Entry 8J0K (X-ray diffraction, 2.10 A resolution); this record covers chains B and C of the 4 polymer chains in the assembly.

# Chain B
Protein: Transcription factor AP-2-alpha
From: Homo sapiens
Reference sequence: P05549 (AP2A_HUMAN); residue numbers follow UniProt; this construct covers 202-420
Sequence (219 residues; row label = number of the first residue in the row):
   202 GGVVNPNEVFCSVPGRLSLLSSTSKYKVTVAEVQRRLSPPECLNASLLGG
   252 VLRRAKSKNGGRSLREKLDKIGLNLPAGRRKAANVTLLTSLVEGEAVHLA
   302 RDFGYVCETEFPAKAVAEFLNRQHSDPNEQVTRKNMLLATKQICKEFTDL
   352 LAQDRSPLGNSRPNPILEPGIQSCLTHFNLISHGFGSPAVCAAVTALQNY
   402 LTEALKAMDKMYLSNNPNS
Not modelled in the structure: 202-203, 413-420
Ligand contacts: guanidine-3-propanol (PG3): Ala301, Arg302, Gly305, Glu309, Pro389, Cys392, Ala393, Thr396
Curated features (UniProtKB/Swiss-Prot):
  - modified residue: Ser239 (Phosphoserine)
  - natural variant: Leu249 (L249P: In BOFS), Arg254 (R254G: In BOFS), Arg255 (R255G: In BOFS), Gly262 (G262E: In BOFS)
  - mutagenesis: Ser239 (S239A: No phosphorylation)
Reported in the primary citation:
  - binding site for the 13-nt DNA strand: Arg217, Ser222, Lys226, Arg254, Arg255, Ala256, Lys257, Ser258, Lys259, Asn260
  - binding site for the 13-nt DNA strand (chain C): Arg254, Lys257
  - specificity-determining residues: Ser222, Ser247, Lys257
  - mutagenesis - S222A, K226A (35-fold): decreased binding to the 13-nt DNA strand
  - mutagenesis - R254A, K257A: abolished binding to the 13-nt DNA strand
  - disease-associated variants - R217S: abolished binding to the 13-nt DNA strand
  - disease-associated variants - R254W, R255G, G262E (7-fold): decreased binding to the 13-nt DNA strand
  - disease-associated variants - V214D, L218P, R236P, S239P, L249P: decreased expression
  - disease-associated variants - V214D, R217S, L218P, R236P, S239P, L249P: decreased stability
  - mutagenesis - V307D, F379D, V391D, L398D: decreased stability

# Chain C
Molecule: 13-nt DNA strand
Sequence (13 nucleotides; row label = number of the first residue in the row):
     1 CTGCCTCGGGCAC

# Chain B / chain C interface
Contacting residue pairs (11; chain B residue first):
  Ser222(B) with DG10(C), hydrogen bond to the phosphate; DC11(C), base contact
  Lys226(B) with DG10(C), phosphate contact; DC11(C), salt bridge to the phosphate
  Lys257(B) with DG3(C), hydrogen bond to the base; DC4(C), hydrogen bond to the base
  Ser258(B) with DG3(C), sugar contact
  Lys259(B) with DG3(C), salt bridge to the phosphate; DC4(C), phosphate contact
  Asn260(B) with DG3(C), phosphate contact
  Lys282(B) with DC1(C), phosphate contact
Interface residues without a listed pair, chain B (10 interface residues in all): Pro215, Gly216, Ser247
Interface residues without a listed pair, chain C (6 interface residues in all): DT2

# In short
The interface between chain B and chain C involves 10 residues on one side and 6 on the other, with 3 hydrogen
bonds and 2 salt bridges. Among the polar pairs are Lys257(B)-DG3(C), Lys257(B)-DC4(C) and Ser222(B)-DG10(C).
The paper reports a binding site for the 13-nt DNA strand at Arg217(B), Ser222(B) and Lys226(B) among others;
V214D, R217S and L218P of chain B, among others, reduce stability; 17 substitutions were tested in all.
Chain B is Transcription factor AP-2-alpha (Homo sapiens) and chain C is a 13-nt DNA strand; the structure,
Crystal structure of human TFAP2A in complex with DNA, was determined by X-ray diffraction together with 8J0L,
8J0Q and 8J0R from the same study.
